4OSI - chains A and I of the 3 polymer chains in the assembly; structure by X-ray diffraction, 2.85 A resolution.

# Chain A
Protein: Hax3
Source organism: Xanthomonas campestris pv. armoraciae
UniProt: Q3ZD72 (Q3ZD72_XANCA); residue numbers follow UniProt; this construct covers 231-720
Amino-acid sequence (499 residues; numbered 230 to 728; the number before each row is that of its first residue):
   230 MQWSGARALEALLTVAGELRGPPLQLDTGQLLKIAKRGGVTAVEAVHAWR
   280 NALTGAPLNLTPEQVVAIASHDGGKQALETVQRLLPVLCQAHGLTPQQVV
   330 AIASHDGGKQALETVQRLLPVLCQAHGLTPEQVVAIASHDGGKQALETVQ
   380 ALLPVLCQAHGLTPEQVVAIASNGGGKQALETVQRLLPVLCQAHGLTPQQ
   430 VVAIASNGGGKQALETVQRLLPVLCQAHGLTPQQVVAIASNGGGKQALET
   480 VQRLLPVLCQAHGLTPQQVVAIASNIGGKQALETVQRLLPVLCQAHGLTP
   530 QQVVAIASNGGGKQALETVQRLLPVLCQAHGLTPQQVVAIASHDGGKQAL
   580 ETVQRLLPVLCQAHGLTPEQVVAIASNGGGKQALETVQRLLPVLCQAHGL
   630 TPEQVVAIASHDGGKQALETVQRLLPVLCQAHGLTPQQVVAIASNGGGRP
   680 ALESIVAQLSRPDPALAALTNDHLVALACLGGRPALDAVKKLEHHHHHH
Unresolved in the structure: 230-235, 721-728
Construct notes: expression tag (230, 721-728); engineered mutation His300 (Asn in Q3ZD72), Asp301 (Ile in Q3ZD72), His368 (Asn in Q3ZD72), Asp369 (Ile in Q3ZD72), Asn402 (His in Q3ZD72), Gly403 (Asp in Q3ZD72), Asn436 (His in Q3ZD72), Gly437 (Asp in Q3ZD72), Asn470 (His in Q3ZD72), Gly471 (Asp in Q3ZD72), Ile505 (Ser in Q3ZD72), Gly539 (Ser in Q3ZD72), His572 (Asn in Q3ZD72), Asp573 (Ser in Q3ZD72), Asn606 (His in Q3ZD72), Gly607 (Asp in Q3ZD72), His640 (Asn in Q3ZD72), Asp641 (Ile in Q3ZD72)

# Chain I
Molecule: 17-nt DNA strand
Sequence (17 nucleotides; each row starts with the number of its first residue):
     1 TGTCCCTTTATCTCTCT
Unresolved in the structure: 1

# Interface between chain A and chain I
Pairs across the interface (70; chain A residue first):
  Thr270(A) with DT3(I), phosphate contact
  Asp301(A) with DT3(I), base contact; DC4(I), hydrogen bond to the base
  Gly302(A) with DT3(I), hydrogen bond to the phosphate
  Gln305(A) with DT3(I), phosphate contact; DC4(I), phosphate contact
  Asp335(A) with DC5(I), hydrogen bond to the base
  Gly336(A) with DC4(I), phosphate contact
  Gln339(A) with DC4(I), hydrogen bond to the phosphate; DC5(I), phosphate contact
  Asp369(A) with DC5(I), base contact; DC6(I), hydrogen bond to the base
  Gly370(A) with DC5(I), phosphate contact; DC6(I), phosphate contact
  Lys372(A) with DC5(I), phosphate contact
  Gln373(A) with DC5(I), hydrogen bond to the phosphate; DC6(I), phosphate contact
  Gly404(A) with DC6(I), phosphate contact; DT7(I), phosphate contact
  Lys406(A) with DC6(I), phosphate contact
  Gln407(A) with DC6(I), hydrogen bond to the phosphate; DT7(I), phosphate contact
  Gly437(A) with DT8(I), base contact
  Gly438(A) with DT8(I), phosphate contact
  Lys440(A) with DT7(I), phosphate contact
  Gln441(A) with DT7(I), hydrogen bond to the phosphate; DT8(I), phosphate contact
  Gly472(A) with DT8(I), sugar contact; DT9(I), phosphate contact
  Lys474(A) with DT8(I), phosphate contact
  Gln475(A) with DT8(I), hydrogen bond to the phosphate; DT9(I), phosphate contact
  Ile505(A) with DT9(I), base contact; DA10(I), base contact
  Gly506(A) with DT9(I), phosphate contact; DA10(I), phosphate contact
  Lys508(A) with DT9(I), phosphate contact
  Gln509(A) with DT9(I), phosphate contact; DA10(I), phosphate contact
  Gly539(A) with DT11(I), base contact
  Gly540(A) with DA10(I), phosphate contact
  Lys542(A) with DA10(I), phosphate contact
  Gln543(A) with DA10(I), hydrogen bond to the phosphate; DT11(I), phosphate contact
  Asp573(A) with DC12(I), hydrogen bond to the base
  Gly574(A) with DT11(I), phosphate contact; DC12(I), phosphate contact
  Lys576(A) with DT11(I), phosphate contact
  Gln577(A) with DT11(I), phosphate contact; DC12(I), phosphate contact
  Gly607(A) with DT13(I), base contact
  Gly608(A) with DC12(I), sugar contact; DT13(I), phosphate contact
  Lys610(A) with DC12(I), phosphate contact
  Gln611(A) with DC12(I), hydrogen bond to the phosphate; DT13(I), phosphate contact
  Asp641(A) with DT13(I), base contact; DC14(I), hydrogen bond to the base
  Gly642(A) with DC14(I), phosphate contact
  Gln645(A) with DT13(I), hydrogen bond to the phosphate; DC14(I), phosphate contact
  Gly675(A) with DT15(I), base contact
  Gly676(A) with DT15(I), phosphate contact
  Arg678(A) with DC14(I), phosphate contact
  Pro679(A) with DC14(I), phosphate contact; DT15(I), phosphate contact
  Arg712(A) with DC14(I), hydrogen bond to the phosphate; DT15(I), salt bridge to the phosphate
  Pro713(A) with DT15(I), phosphate contact; DC16(I), phosphate contact
Other interface residues (no listed pair), chain A (54 interface residues in all): Gly268, Val269, Lys304, Lys338, Gly403, Gly471, Lys644, Leu709
Other interface residues (no listed pair), chain I (16 interface residues in all): DG2, DT17

# In short
Chain A and chain I form an interface of 54 and 16 residues respectively; the contacts include 15 hydrogen
bonds and 1 salt bridge. Polar contacts include Asp301(A)-DC4(I), Asp335(A)-DC5(I) and Asp369(A)-DC6(I).
Here chain A is Hax3 (Xanthomonas campestris pv. armoraciae) and chain I is a 17-nt DNA strand. Entry 4OSI
(Crystal structure of the TAL effector dHax3 with NI RVD at 2.8 angstrom resolution) was determined by X-ray
diffraction (same publication as 4OSH, 4OSJ, 4OSK, 4OSL, 4OSM, 4OSQ and 9 further entries).
